Entry 7QDY (electron microscopy, 3.10 A resolution); this record covers chains A and E of the 5 polymer chains in the assembly.

Chain A:
Protein: Helicase SKI2W
From: Homo sapiens
Notes: EC 3.6.4.-
UniProt: Q15477 (SKIV2_HUMAN); residue numbers follow UniProt; this construct covers 1-1246
Chain sequence (1246 residues; row label = number of the first residue in the row):
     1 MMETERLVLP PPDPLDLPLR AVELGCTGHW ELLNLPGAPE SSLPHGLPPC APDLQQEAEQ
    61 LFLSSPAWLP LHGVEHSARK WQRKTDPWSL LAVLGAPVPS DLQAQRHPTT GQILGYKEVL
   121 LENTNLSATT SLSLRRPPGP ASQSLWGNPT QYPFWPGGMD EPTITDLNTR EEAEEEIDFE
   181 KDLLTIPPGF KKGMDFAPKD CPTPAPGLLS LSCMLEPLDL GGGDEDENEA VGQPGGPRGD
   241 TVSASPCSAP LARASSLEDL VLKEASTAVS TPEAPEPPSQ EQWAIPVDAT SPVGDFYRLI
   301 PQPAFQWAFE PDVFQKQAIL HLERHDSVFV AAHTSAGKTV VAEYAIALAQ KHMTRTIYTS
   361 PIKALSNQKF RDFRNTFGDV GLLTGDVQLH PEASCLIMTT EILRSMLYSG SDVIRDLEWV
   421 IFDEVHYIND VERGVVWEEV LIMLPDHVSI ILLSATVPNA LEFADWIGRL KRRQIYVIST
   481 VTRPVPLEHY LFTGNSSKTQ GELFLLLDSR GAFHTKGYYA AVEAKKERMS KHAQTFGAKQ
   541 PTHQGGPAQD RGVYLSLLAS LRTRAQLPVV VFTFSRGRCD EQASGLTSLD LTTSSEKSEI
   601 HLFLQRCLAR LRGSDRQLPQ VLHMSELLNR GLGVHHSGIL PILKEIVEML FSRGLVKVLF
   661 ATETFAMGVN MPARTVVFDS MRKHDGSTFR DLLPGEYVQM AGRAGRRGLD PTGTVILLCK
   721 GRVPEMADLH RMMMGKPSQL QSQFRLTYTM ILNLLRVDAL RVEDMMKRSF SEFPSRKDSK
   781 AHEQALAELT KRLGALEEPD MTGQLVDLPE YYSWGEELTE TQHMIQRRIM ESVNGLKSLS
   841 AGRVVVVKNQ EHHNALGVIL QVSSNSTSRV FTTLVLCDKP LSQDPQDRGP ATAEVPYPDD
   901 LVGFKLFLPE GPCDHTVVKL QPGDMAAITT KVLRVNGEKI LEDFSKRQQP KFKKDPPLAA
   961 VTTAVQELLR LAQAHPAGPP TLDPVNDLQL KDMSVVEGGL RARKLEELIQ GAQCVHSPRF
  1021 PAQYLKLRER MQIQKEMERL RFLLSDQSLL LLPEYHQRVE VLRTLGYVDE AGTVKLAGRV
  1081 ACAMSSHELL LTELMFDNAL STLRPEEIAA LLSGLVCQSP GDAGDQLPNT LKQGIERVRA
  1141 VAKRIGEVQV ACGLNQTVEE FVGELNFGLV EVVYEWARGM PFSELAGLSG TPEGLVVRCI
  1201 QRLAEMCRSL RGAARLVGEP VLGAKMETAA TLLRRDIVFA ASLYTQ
Disordered / not traced: 202-204, 210-250, 264-280, 530-545
Curated features (UniProtKB/Swiss-Prot):
  - motif: Asp423 to His426 (DEVH box)
  - binding site (ATP): Ala332 to Thr339
  - modified residue (Phosphoserine): Ser245, Ser256
  - natural variant: Leu183 (L183V: In a breast cancer sample), Val341 (V341G: In THES2), Met765 (M765I: In a colorectal cancer sample)
  - mutagenesis: Glu424 (E424Q: Abolished helicase activity)
From the paper describing this entry:
  - mutagenesis - E424Q: abolished catalytic activity
  - disease-associated variants - V341G: abolished catalytic activity
  - disease-associated variants - A332P, E438K, R483C: decreased catalytic activity (proposed by the authors, not directly observed)
  - disease-associated variants - E438K, W466G, R483C, Q1034DEL (citing earlier work)
  - binding site for the 25-nt RNA strand (chain E): Trp146
  - disease-associated variants - R888DEL (proposed by the authors, not directly observed)

Chain E:
Molecule: 25-nt RNA strand
Sequence (25 nucleotides; numbered -18 to 6; the number before each row is that of its first residue; numbers below 1 keep their minus sign (U-18 is residue -18)):
   -18 UUUUUUUUUU UUUUUUUUUU UUUUU
Disordered / not traced: -18 to 0

How chain A and chain E interact:
Pairs across the interface (30; chain A residue first):
  Trp146(A) with U6(E), phosphate contact
  Pro361(A) with U5(E), sugar contact
  Lys363(A) with U5(E), phosphate contact; U6(E), phosphate contact
  Thr384(A) with U6(E), phosphate contact
  Gly385(A) with U6(E), hydrogen bond to the phosphate
  Thr399(A) with U6(E), phosphate contact
  Glu401(A) with U5(E), hydrogen bond to the sugar; U6(E), sugar contact
  Glu432(A) with U5(E), base contact
  Arg433(A) with U4(E), hydrogen bond to the sugar; U5(E), hydrogen bond to the sugar
  Phe574(A) with U2(E), sugar contact
  Ser575(A) with U1(E), sugar contact; U2(E), sugar contact
  Arg576(A) with U2(E), salt bridge to the phosphate; U3(E), salt bridge to the phosphate
  Ser637(A) with U3(E), hydrogen bond to the phosphate
  Glu663(A) with U2(E), hydrogen bond to the sugar
  Thr664(A) with U3(E), sugar contact
  Met667(A) with U3(E), sugar contact; U4(E), sugar contact
  His684(A) with U1(E), base contact; U2(E), hydrogen bond to the base
  Asp685(A) with U2(E), hydrogen bond to the base
  Ser1085(A) with U6(E), sugar contact
  Ser1086(A) with U6(E), base contact
  Gln1118(A) with U4(E), base contact; U5(E), base contact
  Arg1198(A) with U4(E), salt bridge to the phosphate
Also at the interface, not in a pair above, chain A (29 interface residues in all): Ile362, Ile402, Thr662, Lys683, Phe689, Arg1202, Glu1205

Overview:
Chain A and chain E form an interface of 29 and 6 residues respectively; the contacts include 8 hydrogen bonds
and 3 salt bridges. Polar pairs include His684(A)-U2(E), Asp685(A)-U2(E) and Glu401(A)-U5(E). The paper
reports a binding site for the 25-nt RNA strand (chain E) at Trp146(A); A332P, E438K and R483C of chain A
reduce catalytic activity; 5 substitutions were tested in all.
Chain A is Helicase SKI2W (Homo sapiens) and chain E is a 25-nt RNA strand; the structure, RNA-bound human SKI
complex, was determined by electron microscopy, deposited together with 7QDZ, 7QE0, 7QDR and 7QDS.
